Entry 6MAF (X-ray diffraction, 3.79 A resolution); this record covers chains C and D of the 4 polymer chains in the assembly.

[Chain C (and D)]
Molecule: BbvCI endonuclease subunit 2
Organism: Brevibacillus brevis
Notes: chain D of this document is another copy of the same molecule, construct and numbering; everything in this record applies to it too
UniProtKB: Q5D6Y4 (Q5D6Y4_BREBE); numbering as in UniProt (aligned over 1-285)
Amino-acid sequence (285 residues; row label = number of the first residue in the row):
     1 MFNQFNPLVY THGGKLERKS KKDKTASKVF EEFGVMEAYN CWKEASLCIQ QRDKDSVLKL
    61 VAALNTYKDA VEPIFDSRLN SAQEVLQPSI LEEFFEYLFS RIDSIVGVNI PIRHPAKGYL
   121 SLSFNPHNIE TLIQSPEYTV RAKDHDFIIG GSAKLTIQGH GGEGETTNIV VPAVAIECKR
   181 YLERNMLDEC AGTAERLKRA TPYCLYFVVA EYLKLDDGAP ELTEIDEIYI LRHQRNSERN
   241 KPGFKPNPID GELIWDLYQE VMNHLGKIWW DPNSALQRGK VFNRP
Unresolved in the structure: 1-5, 283-285
From the paper describing this entry:
  - catalytic residues: D146, E177, K179
  - mutagenesis - D146A, K179A, E211A, E227A: abolished catalytic activity
  - mutagenesis - E93A, D146A/E177A/K179A, E177A, M186K (103-fold): decreased catalytic activity
  - mutagenesis - D144A, E163A, E165A, D226A: unchanged catalytic activity
  - specificity-determining residues: M186
  - specificity-determining residues: K214, N236 (proposed by the authors, not directly observed)

[Interface between chain C and chain D]
Pairs across the interface - 83 pairs, chain C then chain D:
  V106(C) with I129(D), hydrophobic
  V108(C) with E130(D); Q134(D)
  N109(C) with I133(D)
  I110(C) with I129(D), hydrophobic; I133(D), hydrophobic
  P111(C) with I133(D); H160(D)
  Y119(C) with L122(D), hydrogen bond (side chain-backbone)
  L122(C) with Y119(D), hydrogen bond (backbone-side chain); L155(D), hydrophobic
  S123(C) with R199(D); A200(D)
  F124(C) with V171(D), hydrophobic; A200(D), hydrogen bond (backbone-backbone); T201(D); P202(D)
  N125(C) with Y203(D); W270(D)
  P126(C) with W269(D); W270(D), hydrogen bond (backbone-backbone)
  H127(C) with I268(D); W269(D), hydrogen bond (backbone-backbone); W270(D); D271(D), salt bridge
  N128(C) with I268(D); W269(D)
  I129(C) with V106(D), hydrophobic; I110(D), hydrophobic; L265(D); W269(D)
  E130(C) with V108(D)
  L132(C) with G150(D); G151(D); V171(D); A173(D), hydrophobic; W269(D), hydrophobic
  I133(C) with N109(D); I110(D), hydrophobic; P111(D); G151(D)
  Q134(C) with V108(D)
  G150(C) with L132(D)
  G151(C) with L132(D); I133(D)
  A153(C) with I157(D), hydrophobic; Q158(D)
  K154(C) with T156(D); I157(D); Q158(D), hydrogen bond (backbone-backbone)
  L155(C) with L122(D), hydrophobic; T156(D); I157(D), hydrophobic
  T156(C) with K154(D); L155(D); T156(D), hydrogen bond (backbone-backbone)
  I157(C) with A153(D), hydrophobic; K154(D); L155(D), hydrophobic
  Q158(C) with A153(D); K154(D), hydrogen bond (backbone-backbone)
  G159(C) with S152(D)
  H160(C) with P111(D)
  V171(C) with F124(D), hydrophobic; L132(D)
  A173(C) with L132(D), hydrophobic
  R199(C) with S123(D)
  A200(C) with S123(D); F124(D), hydrogen bond (backbone-backbone)
  T201(C) with F124(D)
  P202(C) with F124(D)
  Y203(C) with N125(D)
  L265(C) with I129(D)
  I268(C) with H127(D)
  W269(C) with P126(D); H127(D), hydrogen bond (backbone-backbone); N128(D); I129(D); L132(D), hydrophobic
  W270(C) with N125(D); P126(D), hydrogen bond (backbone-backbone); H127(D), hydrogen bond (backbone-side chain)
  D271(C) with H127(D), salt bridge
Also at the interface, not in a pair above, chain C (44 interface residues in all): S152, I169, P172, K267
Also at the interface, not in a pair above, chain D (44 interface residues in all): G159, I169, P172, K267

[Summary]
Chain C and chain D each contribute 44 residues to their interface, with 12 hydrogen bonds and 2 salt bridges.
Polar pairs include H127(C)-D271(D), Y119(C)-L122(D) and W270(C)-H127(D). The paper reports catalytic residues
D146(C), E177(C) and K179(C); D146A, K179A and E211A of chain C, among others, abolish catalytic activity; 12
substitutions were tested in all.
Chain C and chain D are both BbvCI endonuclease subunit 2 (Brevibacillus brevis); the structure, native BbvCI
A2B2 tetramer at low resolution, was determined by X-ray diffraction together with 6EG7 and 6MAG from the same
study.
